8RVQ - chains J and Z of the 28 polymer chains in the assembly; structure by electron microscopy, 2.02 A resolution.

== Chain J ==
Name: Proteasome subunit beta type-3
Source organism: Saccharomyces cerevisiae
Reference sequence: P25451 (PSB3_YEAST); residues 1-205 here = UniProt positions 1-205
Chain sequence (205 residues; row label = number of the first residue in the row):
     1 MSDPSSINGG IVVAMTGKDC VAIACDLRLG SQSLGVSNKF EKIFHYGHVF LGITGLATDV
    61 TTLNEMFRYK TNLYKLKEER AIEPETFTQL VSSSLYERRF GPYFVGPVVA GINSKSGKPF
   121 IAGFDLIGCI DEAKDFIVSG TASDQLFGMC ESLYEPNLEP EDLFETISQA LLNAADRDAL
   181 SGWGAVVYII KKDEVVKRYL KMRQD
Unresolved in the structure: 1-2
UniProt features mapped onto this chain:
  - modified residue: S31 (Phosphoserine)
  - cross-link: K70 (Glycyl lysine isopeptide (Lys-Gly) (interchain with G-Cter in ubiquitin))

== Chain Z ==
Name: Proteasome subunit beta type-5
Source organism: Saccharomyces cerevisiae
Notes: EC 3.4.25.1
Reference sequence: P30656 (PSB5_YEAST); residues 1-212 here correspond to UniProt positions 76-287 (UniProt number = residue number + 75)
Chain sequence (212 residues; each row starts with the number of its first residue):
     1 TTTLAFRFQG GIIVAVDSRA TAGNWVASQT VKKVIEINPF LLGTMAGGAA DCQFWETWLG
    61 SQCRLHELRE KERISVAAAS KILSNLVYQY KGAGLSMGTM ICGYTRKEGP TIYYVDSDGT
   121 RLKGDIFCVG SGQTFAYGVL DSNYKWDLSV EDALYLGKRS ILAAAHRDAY SGGSVNLYHV
   181 TEDGWIYHGN HDVGELFWKV KEEEGSFNNV IG
From the paper describing this entry:
  - catalytic residues: T1, D17, K33

== Chain J / chain Z interface ==
Residue-residue contacts - 35 pairs, chain J then chain Z:
  R28(J) - A169(Z)
  S33(J) - R167(Z)
  S33(J) - D168(Z)
  S33(J) - A169(Z)  hydrogen bond (backbone-backbone)
  S33(J) - Y170(Z)
  L34(J) - F135(Z)  hydrophobic
  L34(J) - R167(Z)
  G35(J) - R167(Z)  hydrogen bond (backbone-side chain)
  N38(J) - N209(Z)
  N38(J) - V210(Z)
  K39(J) - N209(Z)
  Q145(J) - W25(Z)
  D176(J) - Q29(Z)
  R177(J) - W25(Z)
  R177(J) - V26(Z)  hydrogen bond (side chain-backbone)
  R177(J) - A27(Z)  hydrogen bond (side chain-backbone)
  R177(J) - S28(Z)
  D178(J) - N24(Z)
  A179(J) - N24(Z)  hydrogen bond (backbone-backbone)
  A179(J) - V26(Z)
  A179(J) - A169(Z)
  L180(J) - N24(Z)
  W183(J) - H166(Z)
  K201(J) - W198(Z)
  M202(J) - W198(Z)
  R203(J) - R19(Z)
  R203(J) - Q29(Z)  hydrogen bond
  R203(J) - G194(Z)
  Q204(J) - F197(Z)
  Q204(J) - V210(Z)
  D205(J) - R19(Z)  salt bridge
  D205(J) - A165(Z)
  D205(J) - G172(Z)
  D205(J) - G173(Z)  hydrogen bond (side chain-backbone)
  D205(J) - V193(Z)
Interface residues without a listed pair, chain J (20 interface residues in all): S6, V36
Interface residues without a listed pair, chain Z (25 interface residues in all): T21, S171, I211

== Overview ==
Chain J and chain Z form an interface of 20 and 25 residues respectively, with 7 hydrogen bonds and 1 salt
bridge. Polar pairs include D205(J)-R19(Z), G35(J)-R167(Z) and R177(J)-V26(Z). The paper reports catalytic
residues T1(Z), D17(Z) and K33(Z).
Chain J is Proteasome subunit beta type-3 and chain Z is Proteasome subunit beta type-5, both from
Saccharomyces cerevisiae; the structure, 20S proteasome from pre1-1, was determined by electron microscopy
together with 8RVL, 8RVO, 8RVP and 9GBK from the same study.
